PDB entry 6NE3 | electron microscopy, 3.90 A resolution | chains G and I of the 11 polymer chains in the assembly

[Chain G]
Molecule: Histone H2A type 1
From: Xenopus laevis
UniProt: P06897 (H2A1_XENLA); residues 0-129 here correspond to UniProt positions 1-130 (UniProt number = residue number + 1)
Amino-acid sequence (130 residues; each row starts with the number of its first residue; numbering starts at 0):
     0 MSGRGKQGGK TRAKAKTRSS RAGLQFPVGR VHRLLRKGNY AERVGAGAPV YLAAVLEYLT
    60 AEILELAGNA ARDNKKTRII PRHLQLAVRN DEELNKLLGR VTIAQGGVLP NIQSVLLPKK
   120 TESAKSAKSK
Unresolved in the structure: 0-10, 120-129
Differences from the reference sequence: engineered mutation Arg99 (Gly100 in P06897)
Curated features (UniProtKB/Swiss-Prot):
  - modified residue: Ser1 (N-acetylserine), Lys5 (N6-(2-hydroxyisobutyryl)lysine), Lys9 (N6-(2-hydroxyisobutyryl)lysine), Lys36 (N6-(2-hydroxyisobutyryl)lysine), Lys74 (N6-(2-hydroxyisobutyryl)lysine), Lys75 (N6-(2-hydroxyisobutyryl)lysine), Lys95 (N6-(2-hydroxyisobutyryl)lysine), Gln104 (N5-methylglutamine), Lys118 (N6-(2-hydroxyisobutyryl)lysine)
  - cross-link (Glycyl lysine isopeptide (Lys-Gly)): Lys13 (interchain with G-Cter in ubiquitin), Lys15 (interchain with G-Cter in ubiquitin), Lys119 (interchain with G-Cter in ubiquitin)

[Chain I]
Molecule: 156-nt DNA strand
From: Xenopus laevis
Sequence (156 nucleotides; numbered 52 to 207; the number before each row is that of its first residue):
    52 AATACATGCA CAGGATGTAT ATATCTGACA CGTGCCTGGA GACTAGGGAG TAATCCCCTT
   112 GGCGGTTAAA ACGCGGGGGA CAGCGCGTAC GTGCGTTTAA GCGGTGCTAG AGCTGTCTAC
   172 GACCAATTGA GCGGCCTCGG CACCGGGATT CTCCAG

[Interface between chain G and chain I]
Residue-residue contacts - 15 pairs, chain G then chain I:
  Arg11(G) - DG90(I)  hydrogen bond to the phosphate
  Arg11(G) - DA91(I)  hydrogen bond to the phosphate
  Ala12(G) - DG90(I)  phosphate contact
  Ala12(G) - DA91(I)  phosphate contact
  Ala14(G) - DG90(I)  phosphate contact
  Lys15(G) - DG89(I)  phosphate contact
  Lys15(G) - DG90(I)  hydrogen bond to the phosphate
  Arg17(G) - DG89(I)  salt bridge to the phosphate
  Gly28(G) - DT88(I)  phosphate contact
  Gly28(G) - DG89(I)  phosphate contact
  Arg29(G) - DT88(I)  phosphate contact
  Arg32(G) - DT88(I)  salt bridge to the phosphate
  Arg42(G) - DG97(I)  sugar contact
  Arg77(G) - DG78(I)  hydrogen bond to the phosphate
  Arg77(G) - DA79(I)  salt bridge to the phosphate
Also at the interface, not in a pair above, chain G (13 interface residues in all): Lys13, Thr16, Glu41
Also at the interface, not in a pair above, chain I (8 interface residues in all): DC87

[Summary]
13 residues of chain G and 8 residues of chain I are in contact; the contacts include 4 hydrogen bonds and 3
salt bridges. Among the polar pairs are Arg11(G)-DG90(I), Arg11(G)-DA91(I) and Lys15(G)-DG90(I).
Here chain G is Histone H2A type 1 and chain I is a 156-nt DNA strand, both from Xenopus laevis. Entry 6NE3
(Cryo-EM structure of singly-bound SNF2h-nucleosome complex with SNF2h bound at SHL-2) was determined by
electron microscopy.
